PDB entry 4JUE | X-ray diffraction, 1.85 A resolution | chain A

[Chain A]
Molecule: Ubiquitin conjugating enzyme  UBC9
Source organism: Plasmodium falciparum
UniProtKB: Q8I301 (Q8I301_PLAF7); residue numbers follow UniProt; this construct covers 1-159
Sequence (161 residues; each row starts with the number of its first residue; numbers below 1 keep their minus sign (Gly-1 is residue -1)):
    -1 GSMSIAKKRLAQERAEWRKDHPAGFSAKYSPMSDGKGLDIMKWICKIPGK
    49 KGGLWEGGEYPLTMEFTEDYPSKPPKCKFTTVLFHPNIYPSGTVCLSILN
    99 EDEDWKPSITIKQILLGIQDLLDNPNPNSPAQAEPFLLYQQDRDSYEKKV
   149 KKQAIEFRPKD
Disordered / not traced: -1 to 0
Construct notes: expression tag (-1 to 0)
Reported in the primary citation:
  - specificity-determining residues: Lys5, Ala13, Pro29, Lys34 (from molecular simulation)
  - specificity-determining residues: Lys6, Glu14 (proposed by the authors, not directly observed)

[In short]
The paper reports specificity determinants Lys5, Ala13 and Pro29 among others.
Chain A is Ubiquitin conjugating enzyme  UBC9 (Plasmodium falciparum); the structure, Crystal structure of
Plasmodium falciparum ubiquitin conjugating enzyme UBC9, was determined by X-ray diffraction together with
4M1N from the same study.
